Entry 2GPA (X-ray diffraction, 2.00 A resolution); this record covers chain A.

[Chain A]
Molecule: Protein (glycogen phosphorylase)
Organism: Oryctolagus cuniculus
Notes: EC 2.4.1.1
UniProtKB: P00489 (PHS2_RABIT); aligned to UniProt positions 1-834 over residues 5-838 (the alignment contains insertions or deletions, so no single offset holds)
Chain sequence (842 residues; each row starts with the number of its first residue):
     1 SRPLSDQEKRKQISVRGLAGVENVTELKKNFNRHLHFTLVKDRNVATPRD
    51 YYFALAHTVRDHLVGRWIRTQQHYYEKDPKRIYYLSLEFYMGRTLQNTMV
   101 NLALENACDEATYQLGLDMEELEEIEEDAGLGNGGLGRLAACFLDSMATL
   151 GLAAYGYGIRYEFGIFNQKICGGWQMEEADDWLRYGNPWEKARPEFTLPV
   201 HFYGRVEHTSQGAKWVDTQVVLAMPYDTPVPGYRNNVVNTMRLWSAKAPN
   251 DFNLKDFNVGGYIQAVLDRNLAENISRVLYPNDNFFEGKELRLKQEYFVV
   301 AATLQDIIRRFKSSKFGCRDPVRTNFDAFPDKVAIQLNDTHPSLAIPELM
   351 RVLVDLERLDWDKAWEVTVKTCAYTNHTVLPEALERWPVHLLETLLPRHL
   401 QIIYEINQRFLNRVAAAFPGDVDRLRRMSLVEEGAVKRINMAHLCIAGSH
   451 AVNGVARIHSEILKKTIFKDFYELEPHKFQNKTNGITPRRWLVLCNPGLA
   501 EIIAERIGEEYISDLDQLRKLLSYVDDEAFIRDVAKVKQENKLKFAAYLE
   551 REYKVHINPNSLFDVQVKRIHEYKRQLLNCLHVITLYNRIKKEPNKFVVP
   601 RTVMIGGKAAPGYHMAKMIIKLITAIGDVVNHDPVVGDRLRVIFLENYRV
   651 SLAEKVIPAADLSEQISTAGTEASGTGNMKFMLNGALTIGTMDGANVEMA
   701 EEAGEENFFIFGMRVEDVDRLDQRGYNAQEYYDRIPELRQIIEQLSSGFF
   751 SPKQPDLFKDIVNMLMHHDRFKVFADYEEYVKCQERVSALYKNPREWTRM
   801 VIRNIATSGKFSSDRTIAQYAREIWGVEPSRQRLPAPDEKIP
Not modelled in the structure: 1-4, 251-260, 314-324, 839-842
Construct notes: conflict A609 (Pro in P00489)
Modified / non-standard residues: S14 (phosphoserine; SEP)
Glycans and other covalent adducts: pyridoxal phosphate (PLP) linked to K680
Ligand contacts:
  - alpha-D-glucopyranose (GLC): G135, L136, L139, D283, N284, H377, V455, N484, Y573, E672, A673, S674, G675, T676
  - pyridoxal phosphate (PLP): Y90, G134, G135, R138, W491, V567, K568, K574, Y648, R649, V650, A653, Q665, E672, G675, T676, G677
Curated features (UniProtKB/Swiss-Prot):
  - modified residue: S751 (Phosphoserine)
From the paper describing this entry:
  - post-translational modification sites: S14 (citing earlier work)

[In short]
Ligands of chain A: alpha-D-glucopyranose. Pyridoxal phosphate is covalently linked to K680. The paper reports
a modification site at S14.
Chain A is Protein (glycogen phosphorylase) (Oryctolagus cuniculus); the structure, Allosteric inhibition of
glycogen phosphorylase A by a potential antidiabetic drug, was determined by X-ray diffraction (same
publication as 3AMV).
